1E2N - chains A and B; structure by X-ray diffraction, 2.20 A resolution.

== Chain A (and B) ==
Molecule: Thymidine kinase
From: Herpes simplex virus (TYPE 1 / strain 17)
Notes: EC 2.7.1.21; chain B of this document is another copy of the same molecule, construct and numbering; everything in this record applies to it too
Reference sequence: P03176 (KITH_HSV11); residues 46-376 here = UniProt positions 46-376
Sequence (331 residues; row label = number of the first residue in the row):
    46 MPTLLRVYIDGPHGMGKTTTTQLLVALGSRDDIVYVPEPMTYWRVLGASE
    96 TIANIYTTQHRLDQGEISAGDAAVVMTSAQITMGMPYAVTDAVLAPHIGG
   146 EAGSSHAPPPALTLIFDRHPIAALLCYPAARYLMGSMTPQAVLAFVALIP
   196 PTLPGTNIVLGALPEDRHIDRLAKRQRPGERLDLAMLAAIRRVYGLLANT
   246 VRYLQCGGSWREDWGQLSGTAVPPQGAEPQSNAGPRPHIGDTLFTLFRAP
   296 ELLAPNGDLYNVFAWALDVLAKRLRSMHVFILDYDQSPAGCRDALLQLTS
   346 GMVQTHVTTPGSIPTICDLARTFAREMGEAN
Unresolved in the structure: 150-153, 265-279, 375-376 (chain B: 150-153, 220-226, 265-273, 375-376)
Residues lining bound ligands: hydroxymethyl-hydrothymyl-thymine (RCA; 6-{[4-(hydroxymethyl)-5-methyl-2,6-dioxohexahydropyrimidin-5-yl]methyl}-5-methylpyrimidine-2,4(1h,3h)-dione): His58, Glu83, Met85, Trp88, Ile97, Ile100, Tyr101, Gln125, Met128, Tyr132, Arg163, Ala167, Ala168, Tyr172, Arg222

== How chain A and chain B interact ==
Residue-residue contacts (59; chain A residue first):
  Tyr87(A) with Phe308(B), hydrophobic
  Leu91(A) with Gln185(B), hydrogen bond (backbone-side chain); Tyr305(B)
  Gly92(A) with Gln185(B)
  Val119(A) with Val119(B); Val120(B), hydrophobic; Ser123(B)
  Val120(A) with Val119(B), hydrophobic
  Thr122(A) with Ser123(B)
  Ser123(A) with Val119(B); Thr122(B)
  Ile126(A) with Thr122(B); Ile126(B), hydrophobic; Ala189(B), hydrophobic; Phe190(B), hydrophobic
  Met130(A) with Leu188(B); Ala189(B), hydrophobic; Val307(B), hydrophobic; Ala311(B), hydrophobic
  Ala133(A) with Leu193(B), hydrophobic
  Val134(A) with Val307(B); Trp310(B), hydrophobic; Ala311(B)
  Ala137(A) with Val314(B), hydrophobic; Arg318(B)
  Gln185(A) with Tyr87(B); Leu91(B), hydrogen bond (side chain-backbone); Gly92(B)
  Leu188(A) with Met130(B)
  Ala189(A) with Ile126(B), hydrophobic; Met130(B), hydrophobic
  Phe190(A) with Ile126(B), hydrophobic
  Leu193(A) with Ala133(B), hydrophobic; Leu169(B), hydrophobic; Leu193(B)
  Tyr305(A) with Leu91(B); Glu371(B)
  Asn306(A) with Thr367(B); Glu371(B), hydrogen bond (backbone-side chain)
  Val307(A) with Tyr87(B), hydrophobic; Val134(B); Glu371(B), hydrogen bond (backbone-side chain); Met372(B), hydrophobic
  Phe308(A) with Tyr87(B); Leu91(B)
  Trp310(A) with Val134(B), hydrophobic; Val138(B); Leu364(B); Thr367(B)
  Ala311(A) with Val134(B)
  Val314(A) with Ala137(B), hydrophobic
  Leu364(A) with Trp310(B), hydrophobic
  Thr367(A) with Asn306(B)
  Phe368(A) with Trp310(B)
  Glu371(A) with Tyr305(B); Asn306(B), hydrogen bond; Val307(B), hydrogen bond (side chain-backbone)
  Met372(A) with Val307(B), hydrophobic; Trp310(B), hydrophobic
Other interface residues (no listed pair), chain A (40 interface residues in all): Ala118, Pro131, Val138, Pro141, Leu169, Ala186, Ala192, Pro196, Glu296, Lys317, Arg318
Other interface residues (no listed pair), chain B (37 interface residues in all): Pro141, Ala192, Pro196, Glu296, Lys317, Phe368

== Overview ==
40 residues of chain A face 37 of chain B across their interface; the contacts include 6 hydrogen bonds. Polar
pairs include Leu91(A)-Gln185(B), Asn306(A)-Glu371(B) and Val307(A)-Glu371(B). Ligands of chain A:
hydroxymethyl-hydrothymyl-thymine.
Chain A and chain B are both Thymidine kinase (Herpes simplex virus (TYPE 1 / strain 17)); the structure, HPT
+ HMTT, was determined by X-ray diffraction together with 1E2P and 1E2M from the same study.
